8GL8 - chains A and D of the 8 polymer chains in the assembly; structure by electron microscopy, 2.20 A resolution.

== Chain A ==
Protein: Protein involved in gliding motility SprA
From: Flavobacterium johnsoniae
UniProt: A0A1M5G5I4 (A0A1M5G5I4_FLAJO); residue numbers follow UniProt; this construct covers 1-2403
Chain sequence (2403 residues; row label = number of the first residue in the row):
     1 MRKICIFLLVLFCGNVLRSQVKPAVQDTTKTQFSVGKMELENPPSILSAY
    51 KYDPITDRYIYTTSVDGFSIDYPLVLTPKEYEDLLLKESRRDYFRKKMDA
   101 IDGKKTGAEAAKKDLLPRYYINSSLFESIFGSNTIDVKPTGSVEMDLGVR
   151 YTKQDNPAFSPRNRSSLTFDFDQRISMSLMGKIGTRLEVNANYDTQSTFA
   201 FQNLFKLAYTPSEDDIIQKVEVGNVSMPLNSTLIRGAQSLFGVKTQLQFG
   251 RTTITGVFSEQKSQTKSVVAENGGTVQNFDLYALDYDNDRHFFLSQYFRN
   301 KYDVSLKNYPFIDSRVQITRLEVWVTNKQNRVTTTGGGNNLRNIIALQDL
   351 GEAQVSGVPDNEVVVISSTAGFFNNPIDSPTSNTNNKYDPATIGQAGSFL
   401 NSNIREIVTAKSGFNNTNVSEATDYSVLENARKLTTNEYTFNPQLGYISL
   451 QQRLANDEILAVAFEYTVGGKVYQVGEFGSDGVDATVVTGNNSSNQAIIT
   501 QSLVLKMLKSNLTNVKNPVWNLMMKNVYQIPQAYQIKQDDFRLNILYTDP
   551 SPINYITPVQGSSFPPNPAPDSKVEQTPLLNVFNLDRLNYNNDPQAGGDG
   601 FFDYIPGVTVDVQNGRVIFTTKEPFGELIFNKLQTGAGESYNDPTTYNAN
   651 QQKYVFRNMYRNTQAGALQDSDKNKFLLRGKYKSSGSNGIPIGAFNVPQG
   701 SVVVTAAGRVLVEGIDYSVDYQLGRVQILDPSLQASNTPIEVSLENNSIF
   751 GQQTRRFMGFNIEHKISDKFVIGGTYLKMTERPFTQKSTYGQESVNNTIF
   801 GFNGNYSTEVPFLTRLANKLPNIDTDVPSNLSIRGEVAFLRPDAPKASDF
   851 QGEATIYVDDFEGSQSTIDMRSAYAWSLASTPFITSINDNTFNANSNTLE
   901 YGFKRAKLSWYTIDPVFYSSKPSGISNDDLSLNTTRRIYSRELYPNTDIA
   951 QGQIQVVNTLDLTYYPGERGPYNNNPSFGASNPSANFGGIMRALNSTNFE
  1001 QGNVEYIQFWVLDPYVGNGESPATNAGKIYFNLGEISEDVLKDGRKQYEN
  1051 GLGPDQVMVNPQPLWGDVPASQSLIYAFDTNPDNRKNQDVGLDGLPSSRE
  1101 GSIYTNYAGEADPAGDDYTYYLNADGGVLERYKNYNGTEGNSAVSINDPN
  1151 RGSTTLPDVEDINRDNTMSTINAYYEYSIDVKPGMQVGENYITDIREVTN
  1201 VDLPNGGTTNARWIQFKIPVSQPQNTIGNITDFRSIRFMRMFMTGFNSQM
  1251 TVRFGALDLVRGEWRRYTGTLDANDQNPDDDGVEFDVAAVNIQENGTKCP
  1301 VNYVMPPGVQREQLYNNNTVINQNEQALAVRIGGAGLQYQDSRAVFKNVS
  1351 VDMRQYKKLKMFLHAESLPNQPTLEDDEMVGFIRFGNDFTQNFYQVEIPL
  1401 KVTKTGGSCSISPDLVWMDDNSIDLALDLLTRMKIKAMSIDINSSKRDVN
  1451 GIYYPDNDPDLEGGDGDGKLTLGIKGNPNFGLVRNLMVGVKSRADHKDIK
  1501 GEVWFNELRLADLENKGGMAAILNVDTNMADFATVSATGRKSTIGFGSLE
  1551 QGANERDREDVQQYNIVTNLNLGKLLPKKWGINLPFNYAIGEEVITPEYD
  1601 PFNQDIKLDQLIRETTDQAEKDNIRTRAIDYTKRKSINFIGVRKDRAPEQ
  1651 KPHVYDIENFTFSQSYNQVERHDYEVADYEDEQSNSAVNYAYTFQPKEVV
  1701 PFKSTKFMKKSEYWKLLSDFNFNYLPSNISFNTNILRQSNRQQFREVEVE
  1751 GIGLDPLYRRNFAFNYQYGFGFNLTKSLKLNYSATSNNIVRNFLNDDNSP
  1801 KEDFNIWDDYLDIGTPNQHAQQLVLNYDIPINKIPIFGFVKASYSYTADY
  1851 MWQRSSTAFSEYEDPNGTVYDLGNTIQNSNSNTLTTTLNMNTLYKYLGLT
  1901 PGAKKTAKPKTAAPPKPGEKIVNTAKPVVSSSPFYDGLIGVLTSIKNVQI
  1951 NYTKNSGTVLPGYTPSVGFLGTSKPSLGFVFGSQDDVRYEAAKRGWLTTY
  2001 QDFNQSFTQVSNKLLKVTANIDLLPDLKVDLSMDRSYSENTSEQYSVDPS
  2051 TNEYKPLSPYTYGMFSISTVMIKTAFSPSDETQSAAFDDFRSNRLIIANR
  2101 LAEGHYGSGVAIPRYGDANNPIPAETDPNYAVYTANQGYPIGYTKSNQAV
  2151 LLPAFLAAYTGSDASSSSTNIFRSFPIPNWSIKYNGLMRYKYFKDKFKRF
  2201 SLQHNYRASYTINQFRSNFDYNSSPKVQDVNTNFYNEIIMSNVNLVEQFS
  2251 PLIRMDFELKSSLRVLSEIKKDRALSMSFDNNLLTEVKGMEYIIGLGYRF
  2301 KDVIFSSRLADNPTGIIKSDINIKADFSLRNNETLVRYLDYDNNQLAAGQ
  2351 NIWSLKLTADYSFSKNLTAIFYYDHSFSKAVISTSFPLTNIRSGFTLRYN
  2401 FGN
Disordered / not traced: 1-29, 1697-1720, 1893-1940, 2306-2315, 2402-2403
Residues lining bound ligands: Lauryl Maltose Neopentyl Glycol (LMN): Val143, Glu144, Met145, Phe2305, Ile2316, Ile2317, Phe2363, Ser2364, Leu2367, Leu2397, Tyr2399

== Chain D ==
Protein: RemZ
From: Flavobacterium johnsoniae
UniProt: A5FLT3 (A5FLT3_FLAJ1); residue numbers follow UniProt; this construct covers 1-1114
Chain sequence (1114 residues; each row starts with the number of its first residue):
     1 MDVQAWGGGGAGGGASGAVLDGRAAAGGGGGAYARSNITVAAGATLNASV
    51 AGTTTNALVSGAAVNGAAGGSSTILGFETSILALGGGGGGANNAGGTPAG
   101 GAGGSAASSVGNVSKLDGAAGGNGVTGAIGLLTVSGAGGTAGGGGGAGGA
   151 GVASVALGNGPGNAGTAPGGGGSGAMQSLLGGAQIGGSGAAGRVIITYTC
   201 PTYSITGISAANVCNSVGTTSVVTLTSSGGGLPIGPYVVTYNRSNPSGTG
   251 LTAIMNVTTPGTGTFTAAGLNVIGTSNITVTNLTSAACSSNISTNNVASL
   301 TVFAATVGGTLAGTATVCSGATSGTLTLSGQTGSIIKWESSVSPFTVWTT
   351 IPNTTNTYTSGALTETSQFRAVIQNGNCAVVNSSIATITVNPLPQGSLSA
   401 NGPFCVTGSGQLTFTATAGTGPYTIVYKENGGADRTAANISSGVAFPTFT
   451 TPVTTTTVYTLVSVTGANTCSRSSGFTNNTATITVNSRIATPGFGTVTQP
   501 DCVTSTGSVVLTGLPAGSWTITQSGTASQTYNSSGTTYTISNLAVGNYTF
   551 TVQDAANCPSLATSTLTLIAPVVNIWNGTSWSKGSPPISTDVVRFSGNYS
   601 TTGNLSGCSLIVDSGFTVTVNSNHTLTISNAVTNNGGQLIFENNSSLLQT
   651 NNVTNVGNITYKRITPPVRRYDLTYWSSPITRTPPFTLYDLSPGTLADKY
   701 YSYDPVAGWVISFNGTQQMVPGRGYVVRAPQTNDLNTGANYLGAFVGVPN
   751 NGPISVSLGTAEAFQLLGNPYPSAIYADQFIANNSANLYGTLYFWTHNSL
   801 PSSSTPGGAQYNYDNNDYAVYNLSGSIIVGGMTGQGATTPGNQSAPLGYI
   851 AAGQGFFVVSKTAGNAVFTNSMRVAANNTQFYKTNKSAIERHRVWINLTN
   901 TQGAFKQLLIGYIEGATNFWDHNYDAITADANPHLDFYSINEGQNLVIQG
   951 RSLPFNESDVVPLGYRSAIAGEFSISLDHADGDLTNHAVYLEDKLTNTLH
  1001 NLQTSNYTFNTAIGTFSDRFVIRYTTATLGTDDFENQTNSFYVSVKDKTI
  1051 KLNSTEDVMREVSIFDISGKLLYNNKKVENTEFQVSNFQSGNQVLIVKVT
  1101 LDNGNIITKKIVFN
Disordered / not traced: 1-1039

== Chain A / chain D interface ==
Pairs across the interface (41):
  Arg290(A) with Asn1080(D)
  Gln451(A) with Asn1080(D)
  Gln452(A) with Glu1079(D); Asn1080(D), hydrogen bond; Thr1081(D); Glu1082(D)
  Arg453(A) with Glu1079(D), salt bridge
  Gln532(A) with Arg1060(D); Glu1079(D), hydrogen bond
  Tyr534(A) with Val1058(D); Glu1079(D), hydrogen bond; Asp1102(D), hydrogen bond
  Phe695(A) with Asn1103(D); Gly1104(D); Asn1105(D)
  Phe750(A) with Phe1065(D), hydrophobic; Lys1098(D); Ile1106(D), hydrophobic
  Ser866(A) with Ser1086(D)
  Thr867(A) with Ser1086(D), hydrogen bond (backbone-side chain); Asn1087(D), hydrogen bond (backbone-backbone); Phe1088(D); Gln1089(D), hydrogen bond (backbone-side chain)
  Ile868(A) with Gln1084(D); Asn1087(D); Gln1089(D)
  Asp869(A) with Asn1087(D), hydrogen bond (backbone-side chain); Gln1089(D), hydrogen bond (backbone-side chain)
  Thr947(A) with Ser1090(D)
  Ile949(A) with Ser1090(D)
  Gln953(A) with Gly1091(D), hydrogen bond (side chain-backbone)
  Ile954(A) with Gly1091(D); Gln1093(D)
  Ser996(A) with Gln1084(D)
  Arg1261(A) with Asn1087(D), hydrogen bond
  Leu1314(A) with Lys1070(D)
  Tyr1315(A) with Ser1068(D)
  Asn1316(A) with Ile1067(D); Ser1068(D); Asn1092(D), hydrogen bond
  Gln1323(A) with Lys1070(D), hydrogen bond
Interface residues without a listed pair, chain A (28 interface residues in all): Gly693, Ser748, Gly751, Tyr944, Asp948, Asn995
Interface residues without a listed pair, chain D (31 interface residues in all): Asp1047, Thr1049, Ser1063, Lys1076, Val1085, Thr1100

== In short ==
28 residues of chain A and 31 residues of chain D are in contact, with 13 hydrogen bonds and 1 salt bridge.
Polar contacts include Arg453(A)-Glu1079(D), Gln452(A)-Asn1080(D) and Gln532(A)-Glu1079(D). Chain A binds
Lauryl Maltose Neopentyl Glycol.
Chain A is Protein involved in gliding motility SprA and chain D is RemZ, both from Flavobacterium johnsoniae;
the structure, The Type 9 Secretion System Extended Translocon - SprA-PorV-PPI-RemZ-SkpA-SprE complex, was
determined by electron microscopy.
